Entry 8S0F (electron microscopy, 4.10 A resolution (low resolution: residue-level contacts below are approximate; hydrogen-bond / salt-bridge calls are withheld)); this record covers chains 4 and 7 of the 14 polymer chains in the assembly.

== Chain 4 ==
Molecule: DNA replication licensing factor MCM4
Source organism: Homo sapiens
Notes: EC 3.6.4.12
UniProt: P33991 (MCM4_HUMAN); numbering as in UniProt (aligned over 1-863)
Sequence (863 residues; numbered 1 to 863; the number before each row is that of its first residue):
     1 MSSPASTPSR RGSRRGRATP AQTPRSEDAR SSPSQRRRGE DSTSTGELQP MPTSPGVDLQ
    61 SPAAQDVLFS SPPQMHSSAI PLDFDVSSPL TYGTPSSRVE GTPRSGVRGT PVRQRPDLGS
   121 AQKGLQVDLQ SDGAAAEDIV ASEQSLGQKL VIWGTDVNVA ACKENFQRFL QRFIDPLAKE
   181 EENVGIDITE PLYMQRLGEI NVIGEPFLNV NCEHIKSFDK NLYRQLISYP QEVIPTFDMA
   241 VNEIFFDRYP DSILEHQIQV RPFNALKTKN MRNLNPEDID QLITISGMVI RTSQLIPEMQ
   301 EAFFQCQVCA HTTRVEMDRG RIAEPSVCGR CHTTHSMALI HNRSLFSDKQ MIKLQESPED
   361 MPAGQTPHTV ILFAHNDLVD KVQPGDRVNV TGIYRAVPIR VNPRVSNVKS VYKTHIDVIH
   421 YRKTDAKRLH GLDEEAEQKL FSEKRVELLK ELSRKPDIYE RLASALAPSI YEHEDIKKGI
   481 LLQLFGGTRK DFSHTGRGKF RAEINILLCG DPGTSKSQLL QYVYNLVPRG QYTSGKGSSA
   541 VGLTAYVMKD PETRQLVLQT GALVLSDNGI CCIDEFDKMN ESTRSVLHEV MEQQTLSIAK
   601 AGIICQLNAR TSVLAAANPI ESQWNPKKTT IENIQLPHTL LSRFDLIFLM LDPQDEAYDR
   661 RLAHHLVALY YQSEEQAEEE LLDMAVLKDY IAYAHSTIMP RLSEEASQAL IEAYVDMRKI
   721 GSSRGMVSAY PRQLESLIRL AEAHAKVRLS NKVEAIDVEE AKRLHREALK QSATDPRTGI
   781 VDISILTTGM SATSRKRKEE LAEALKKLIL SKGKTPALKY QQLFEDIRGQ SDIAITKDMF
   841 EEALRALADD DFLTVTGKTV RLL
Not modelled in the structure: 1-190, 356-368, 398-413, 424-438, 536-543, 670-679, 722-728, 772-863
Differences from the reference sequence: variant M650 (Leu in P33991)
Metal / ion sites: Zn2+: C306, C309, C328, C331
Ligand contacts: ATP-gamma-S (AGS; phosphothiophosphoric acid-adenylate ester): R497, F500, E592, T639, R643, P731, R732, E735

== Chain 7 ==
Molecule: DNA replication licensing factor MCM7
Source organism: Homo sapiens
Notes: EC 3.6.4.12
UniProt: P33993 (MCM7_HUMAN); numbering as in UniProt (aligned over 1-719)
Sequence (719 residues; numbered 1 to 719; the number before each row is that of its first residue):
     1 MALKDYALEK EKVKKFLQEF YQDDELGKKQ FKYGNQLVRL AHREQVALYV DLDDVAEDDP
    61 ELVDSICENA RRYAKLFADA VQELLPQYKE REVVNKDVLD VYIEHRLMME QRSRDPGMVR
   121 SPQNQYPAEL MRRFELYFQG PSSNKPRVIR EVRADSVGKL VTVRGIVTRV SEVKPKMVVA
   181 TYTCDQCGAE TYQPIQSPTF MPLIMCPSQE CQTNRSGGRL YLQTRGSRFI KFQEMKMQEH
   241 SDQVPVGNIP RSITVLVEGE NTRIAQPGDH VSVTGIFLPI LRTGFRQVVQ GLLSETYLEA
   301 HRIVKMNKSE DDESGAGELT REELRQIAEE DFYEKLAASI APEIYGHEDV KKALLLLLVG
   361 GVDQSPRGMK IRGNINICLM GDPGVAKSQL LSYIDRLAPR SQYTTGRGSS GVGLTAAVLR
   421 DSVSGELTLE GGALVLADQG VCCIDEFDKM AEADRTAIHE VMEQQTISIA KAGILTTLNA
   481 RCSILAAANP AYGRYNPRRS LEQNIQLPAA LLSRFDLLWL IQDRPDRDND LRLAQHITYV
   541 HQHSRQPPSQ FEPLDMKLMR RYIAMCREKQ PMVPESLADY ITAAYVEMRR EAWASKDATY
   601 TSARTLLAIL RLSTALARLR MVDVVEKEDV NEAIRLMEMS KDSLLGDKGQ TARTQRPADV
   661 IFATVRELVS GGRSVRFSEA EQRCVSRGFT PAQFQAALDE YEELNVWQVN ASRTRITFV
Not modelled in the structure: 1-318, 410-432, 468-477, 645-655

== How chain 4 and chain 7 interact ==
Contacting residue pairs (16):
  G513(4) - R604(7)
  S622(4) - Y600(7)
  D652(4) - R589(7)
  D652(4) - W593(7)
  P653(4) - W593(7)
  Q654(4) - W593(7)
  E656(4) - R590(7)
  D659(4) - R589(7)
  R660(4) - V586(7)
  A663(4) - T582(7)
  H664(4) - D579(7)
  L666(4) - L606(7)
  A668(4) - R367(7)
  L669(4) - P366(7)
  L669(4) - R367(7)
  L669(4) - M369(7)
Also at the interface, not in a pair above, chain 4 (16 interface residues in all): L662, H665, V667
Also at the interface, not in a pair above, chain 7 (15 interface residues in all): E575, A578, A603

== Overview ==
The interface between chain 4 and chain 7 involves 16 residues on one side and 15 on the other. Ligands of
chain 4: ATP-gamma-S. C306(4), C309(4), C328(4) and C331(4) form the Zn2+ site.
Chain 4 is DNA replication licensing factor MCM4 and chain 7 is DNA replication licensing factor MCM7, both
from Homo sapiens; the structure, H. sapiens OC1M bound to double stranded DNA, was determined by electron
microscopy, deposited together with 8S09, 8S0A, 8S0B, 8S0C, 8S0D and 8S0E.
